Entry 6CIM (X-ray diffraction, 3.60 A resolution); this record covers chains N and J of the 10 polymer chains in the assembly.

[Chain N]
Protein: High mobility group protein B1
From: Homo sapiens
UniProt: P09429 (HMGB1_HUMAN); numbering as in UniProt (aligned over 1-163)
Amino-acid sequence (163 residues; row label = number of the first residue in the row):
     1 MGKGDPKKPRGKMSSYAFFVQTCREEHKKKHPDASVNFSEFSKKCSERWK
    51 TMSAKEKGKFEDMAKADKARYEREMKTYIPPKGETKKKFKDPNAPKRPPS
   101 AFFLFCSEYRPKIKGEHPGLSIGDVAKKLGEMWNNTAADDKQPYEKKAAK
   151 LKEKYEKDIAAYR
Not modelled in the structure: 1-18, 49-96, 137-139, 160-163
Curated features (UniProtKB/Swiss-Prot):
  - DNA-binding region: Pro-9 to Ile-79 (HMG box 1), Pro-95 to Arg-163 (HMG box 2)
  - region: Lys-3 to Ser-15 (LPS binding (delipidated)), Pro-80 to Lys-96 (LPS binding (Lipid A)), Phe-89 to Glu-108 (Cytokine-stimulating activity)
  - motif: His-27 to Lys-43 (Nuclear localization signal (NLS) 1)
  - binding site (heparin): Met-1 to Arg-10
  - site (Cleavage): Arg-10, Gly-11, Asp-67, Lys-68
  - modified residue: Lys-3 (N6-acetyllysine), Lys-7 (N6-acetyllysine), Lys-8 (N6-acetyllysine), Lys-12 (N6-acetyllysine), Cys-23 (Cysteine sulfonic acid (-SO3H)), Lys-28 (N6-acetyllysine), Lys-29 (N6-acetyllysine), Lys-30 (N6-acetyllysine), Ser-35 (Phosphoserine), Lys-43 (N6-acetyllysine), Cys-45 (Cysteine sulfonic acid (-SO3H)), Lys-90 (N6-acetyllysine), Ser-100 (Phosphoserine), Cys-106 (Cysteine sulfonic acid (-SO3H)), Lys-127 (N6-acetyllysine), Lys-128 (N6-acetyllysine), Lys-141 (N6-acetyllysine)
  - cross-link (Isoglutamyl lysine isopeptide (Lys-Gln)): Lys-28 (interchain with Q-?), Lys-43 (interchain with Q-?), Lys-44 (interchain with Q-?), Lys-68 (interchain with Q-?)
  - natural variant: Gly-11 (G11R: In gastric-carcinoma cell line), Ala-149 (A149E: In gastric-carcinoma cell line)
  - mutagenesis: Ser-35 (S35A: Greatly reduces phosphorylation, nuclear localization; when associated with A-39; A-42; A-46; A-53 and A-181; S35E: Cytoplasmic localization (phosphorylation mimicking) ...), Ser-39 (S39A: Greatly reduces phosphorylation, nuclear localization; when associated with A-35; A-42; A-46; A-53 and A-181; S39E: Cytoplasmic localization (phosphorylation mimicking) ...), Ser-42 (S42A: Greatly reduces phosphorylation, nuclear localization; when associated with A-35; A-39; A-46; A-53 and A-181; S42E: Cytoplasmic localization (phosphorylation mimicking) ...), Ser-46 (S46A: Greatly reduces phosphorylation, nuclear localization; when associated with A-35; A-39; A-42; A-53 and A-181; S46E: Cytoplasmic localization (phosphorylation mimicking) ...), Ser-53 (S53A: Greatly reduces phosphorylation, nuclear localization; when associated with A-35; A-39; A-42; A-46 and A-181; S53E: Cytoplasmic localization (phosphorylation mimicking) ...), Asp-67 (D67A: Abolishes cleavage by CASP1 and impairs ability to antagonize apoptosis-induced immune tolerance), Cys-106 (C106S: Inhibits oxidation-dependent inactivation of immunostimmulatory activity in apoptotic cells)

[Chain J]
Molecule: Intact 23RSS substrate forward strand
Sequence (56 nucleotides; numbered 2 to 57; the number before each row is that of its first residue):
     2 ATCTGGCCTGTCTTACACAGTGATGCAAATCAAGTGTGAAGCCAGACAAA
    52 AACCCG
Not modelled in the structure: 2-3, 56-57

[Interface between chain N and chain J]
Contacting residue pairs (9):
  Ser-42(N) with DA47(J), base contact; DC48(J), sugar contact
  Ser-46(N) with DC48(J), sugar contact; DA49(J), phosphate contact
  Phe-103(N) with DA33(J), base contact; DA34(J), sugar contact
  Ile-122(N) with DG35(J), base contact; DT36(J), base contact
  Ala-126(N) with DG35(J), base contact
Interface residues without a listed pair, chain N (7 interface residues in all): Lys-43, Arg-97

[Summary]
The chain N/chain J interface involves 7 residues from each chain. Curated annotation (UniProt) lists a
DNA-binding region, 10 heparin-binding residues and 7 mutagenesis sites on chain N.
Chain N is High mobility group protein B1 (Homo sapiens) and chain J is Intact 23RSS substrate forward strand;
the structure, Pre-Reaction Complex, RAG1(E962Q)/2-nicked/intact 12/23RSS complex in Mn2+, was determined by
X-ray diffraction (same publication as 5ZDZ, 5ZE0, 5ZE1, 5ZE2, 6CG0, 6CIJ, 6CIK and 6CIL).
